1SRS - chains W and B of the 4 polymer chains in the assembly; structure by X-ray diffraction, 3.20 A resolution.

[Chain W]
Molecule: 19-nt DNA strand
Sequence (19 nucleotides; each row starts with the number of its first residue; note: 1 number in that range is skipped by the numbering (no residue carries it; nothing is unmodelled there); numbers below 1 keep their minus sign (DC-9 is residue -9)):
    -9 CCXTCCTAA
     1 TTAGGCCATG
Modified / non-standard residues: 5IU (5-iodo-2'-deoxyuridine-5'-monophosphate) at position -7

[Chain B]
Molecule: Protein (serum response factor (srf))
From: Homo sapiens
Reference sequence: P11831 (SRF_HUMAN); residues 132-223 here correspond to UniProt positions 87-178 (UniProt number = residue number - 45)
Sequence (92 residues; numbered 132 to 223; the number before each row is that of its first residue):
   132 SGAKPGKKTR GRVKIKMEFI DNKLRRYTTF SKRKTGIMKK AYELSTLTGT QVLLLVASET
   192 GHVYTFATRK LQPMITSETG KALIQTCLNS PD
Disordered / not traced: 132-139, 220-223

[Interface between chain W and chain B]
Pairs across the interface (19):
  DT2(W) - Arg143(B)  hydrogen bond to the base
  DT2(W) - Lys170(B)  salt bridge to the phosphate
  DT2(W) - Lys171(B)  salt bridge to the phosphate
  DA3(W) - Arg143(B)  base contact
  DA3(W) - Lys163(B)  phosphate contact
  DA3(W) - Arg164(B)  phosphate contact
  DA3(W) - Gly167(B)  phosphate contact
  DG4(W) - Thr140(B)  hydrogen bond to the base
  DG4(W) - Gly142(B)  hydrogen bond to the base
  DG4(W) - Arg143(B)  sugar contact
  DG4(W) - Val144(B)  hydrogen bond to the sugar
  DG4(W) - Ile146(B)  phosphate contact
  DG4(W) - Thr160(B)  hydrogen bond to the phosphate
  DG4(W) - Lys163(B)  hydrogen bond to the base
  DG4(W) - Arg164(B)  salt bridge to the phosphate
  DG5(W) - Thr140(B)  base contact
  DG5(W) - Ile146(B)  phosphate contact
  DG5(W) - Arg156(B)  salt bridge to the phosphate
  DG5(W) - Lys163(B)  hydrogen bond to the base
Interface residues without a listed pair, chain W (6 interface residues in all): DT1, DC6
Interface residues without a listed pair, chain B (15 interface residues in all): Thr159, Ile168, Glu174

[Summary]
6 residues of chain W face 15 of chain B across their interface; the contacts include 7 hydrogen bonds and 4
salt bridges. Polar pairs include DT2(W)-Arg143(B), DG4(W)-Thr140(B) and DG4(W)-Gly142(B).
Here chain W is a 19-nt DNA strand and chain B is Protein (serum response factor (srf)) (Homo sapiens). Entry
1SRS (Serum response factor (srf) core complexed with specific sre DNA) was determined by X-ray diffraction.
